Entry 2IZN (X-ray diffraction, 2.56 A resolution); this record covers chains A and C of the 5 polymer chains in the assembly.

[Chain A (and C)]
Protein: MS2 coat protein
From: Enterobacterio phage MS2
Notes: chain C of this document is another copy of the same molecule, construct and numbering; everything in this record applies to it too
Reference sequence: P03612 (COAT_BPMS2); residues 1-129 here = UniProt positions 1-129
Sequence (129 residues; row label = number of the first residue in the row):
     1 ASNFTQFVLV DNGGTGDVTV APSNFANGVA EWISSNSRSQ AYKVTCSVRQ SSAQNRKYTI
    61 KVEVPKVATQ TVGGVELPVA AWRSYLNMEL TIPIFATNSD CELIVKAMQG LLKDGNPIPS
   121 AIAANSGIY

[Interface between chain A and chain C]
Residue-residue contacts (14; chain A residue first):
  Ser2(A) - Ala1(C)  hydrogen bond (side chain-backbone)
  Phe4(A) - Ala1(C)  hydrogen bond (backbone-backbone)
  Ala26(A) - Phe25(C)
  Ala26(A) - Gly28(C)
  Asn27(A) - Asn27(C)
  Asn27(A) - Gly28(C)
  Asn36(A) - Asn98(C)
  Ser37(A) - Ile94(C)
  Ser37(A) - Phe95(C)
  Ser37(A) - Ala96(C)
  Arg38(A) - Ile94(C)  hydrogen bond (backbone-backbone)
  Ser39(A) - Ile94(C)  hydrogen bond (backbone-backbone)
  Ser39(A) - Phe95(C)
  Pro78(A) - Phe95(C)
Also at the interface, not in a pair above, chain A (13 interface residues in all): Thr5, Phe25, Ser35, Leu77
Also at the interface, not in a pair above, chain C (10 interface residues in all): Arg56, Thr97

[Overview]
Chain A and chain C form an interface of 13 and 10 residues respectively; the contacts include 4 hydrogen
bonds. Polar contacts include Ser2(A)-Ala1(C), Phe4(A)-Ala1(C) and Arg38(A)-Ile94(C).
Chain A and chain C are both MS2 coat protein (Enterobacterio phage MS2); the structure, MS2-RNA hairpin
(G-10) complex, was determined by X-ray diffraction together with 2IZM and 2IZ8 from the same study.
